PDB entry 1CWE | X-ray diffraction, 2.30 A resolution | chains C and D of the 4 polymer chains in the assembly

# Chain C
Protein: P56LCK tyrosine kinase
From: Homo sapiens
Notes: EC 2.7.1.112; fragment: phosphotyrosine recognition domain sh2
UniProt: P06239 (LCK_HUMAN); residues 5-100 here correspond to UniProt positions 126-221 (UniProt number = residue number + 121)
Sequence (98 residues; each row starts with the number of its first residue):
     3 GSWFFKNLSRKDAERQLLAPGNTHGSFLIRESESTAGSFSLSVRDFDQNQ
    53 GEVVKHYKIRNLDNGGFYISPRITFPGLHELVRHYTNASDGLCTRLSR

# Chain D
Protein: Phosphopeptide acq-pmp-glu-glu-ile-pro
Sequence (7 residues; numbered 200 to 206; the number before each row is that of its first residue):
   200 XQFEEIP
Disordered / not traced: 200
Modified positions: ACE (acetyl group) at position 200; Phe202 (2-amino-3-(4-phosphonomethyl-phenyl)-propionic acid; PM3)

# How chain C and chain D interact
Residue-residue contacts - 18 pairs, chain C then chain D:
  Arg12(C) - Gln201(D)  hydrogen bond (side chain-backbone)
  Arg12(C) - Phe202(D)
  Arg32(C) - Phe202(D)
  Ser42(C) - Phe202(D)
  Lys57(C) - Glu203(D)
  His58(C) - Phe202(D)
  His58(C) - Glu203(D)  hydrogen bond (backbone-backbone)
  Tyr59(C) - Phe202(D)
  Tyr59(C) - Glu203(D)
  Tyr59(C) - Ile205(D)  hydrophobic
  Lys60(C) - Phe202(D)
  Ile71(C) - Ile205(D)
  Ser72(C) - Ile205(D)
  Ser72(C) - Pro206(D)  hydrogen bond (side chain-backbone)
  Arg74(C) - Pro206(D)  hydrogen bond (side chain-backbone)
  Asp92(C) - Ile205(D)
  Gly93(C) - Ile205(D)
  Leu94(C) - Ile205(D)  hydrophobic
Interface residues without a listed pair, chain C (15 interface residues in all): Pro73, Tyr87
Interface residues without a listed pair, chain D (6 interface residues in all): Glu204

# Overview
The interface between chain C and chain D involves 15 residues on one side and 6 on the other, with 4 hydrogen
bonds. Polar contacts include Arg12(C)-Gln201(D), Ser72(C)-Pro206(D) and Arg74(C)-Pro206(D).
Chain C is P56LCK tyrosine kinase (Homo sapiens) and chain D is Phosphopeptide acq-pmp-glu-glu-ile-pro; the
structure, Human P56LCK tyrosine kinase complexed with phosphopeptide, was determined by X-ray diffraction
together with 1CWD from the same study.
